Entry 3D6D (X-ray diffraction, 2.40 A resolution); this record covers chains A and B.

== Chain A (and B) ==
Protein: Peroxisome proliferator-activated receptor gamma
Source organism: Homo sapiens
Notes: fragment: ligand binding domain (LBD); chain B of this document is another copy of the same molecule, construct and numbering; everything in this record applies to it too
Reference sequence: P37231 (PPARG_HUMAN); residues 195-476 here correspond to UniProt positions 223-504 (UniProt number = residue number + 28)
Sequence (286 residues; row label = number of the first residue in the row):
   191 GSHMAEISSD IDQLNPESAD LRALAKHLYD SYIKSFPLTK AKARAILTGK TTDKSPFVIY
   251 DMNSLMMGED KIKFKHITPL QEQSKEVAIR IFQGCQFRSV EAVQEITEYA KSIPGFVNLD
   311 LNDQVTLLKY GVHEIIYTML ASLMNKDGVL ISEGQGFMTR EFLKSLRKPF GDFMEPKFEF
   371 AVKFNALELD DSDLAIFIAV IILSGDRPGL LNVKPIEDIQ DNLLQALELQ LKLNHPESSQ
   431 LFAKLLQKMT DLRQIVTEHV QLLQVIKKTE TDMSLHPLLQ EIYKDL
Unresolved in the structure: 191-206
Construct notes: expression tag (191-194)
Small-molecule neighbours: LRG ((2S)-2-(biphenyl-4-yloxy)-3-phenylpropanoic acid): Phe-264, Ile-281, Gly-284, Cys-285, Arg-288, Ser-289, Ile-326, Tyr-327, Leu-330, Leu-340, Ile-341, Ser-342, Met-348, Met-364, Lys-367, His-449
UniProt features mapped onto this chain:
  - motif: Pro-467 to Asp-475 (9aaTAD)
  - binding site (rosiglitazone): Gln-286 to Ser-289, His-323, His-449, Tyr-473
  - cross-link: Lys-224 (Glycyl lysine isopeptide (Lys-Gly) (interchain with G-Cter in ubiquitin))
What the authors report for this chain:
  - binding site for LRG: Arg-288, Ser-342

== Chain A / chain B interface ==
Pairs across the interface (24):
  Asp-396(A) / Lys-438(B)  salt bridge
  Gln-410(A) / Gln-437(B)  hydrogen bond
  Asp-411(A) / Lys-434(B)  salt bridge
  Leu-414(A) / Gln-430(B)  hydrogen bond (backbone-side chain)
  Gln-415(A) / Gln-430(B)
  Glu-418(A) / Glu-418(B)
  Glu-418(A) / Gln-430(B)
  Ser-429(A) / Asp-411(B)  hydrogen bond
  Ser-429(A) / Gln-415(B)  hydrogen bond
  Gln-430(A) / Asp-411(B)
  Gln-430(A) / Leu-414(B)
  Gln-430(A) / Gln-415(B)
  Gln-430(A) / Glu-418(B)  hydrogen bond
  Phe-432(A) / Gln-430(B)
  Phe-432(A) / Ala-433(B)  hydrophobic
  Ala-433(A) / Leu-436(B)  hydrophobic
  Lys-434(A) / Glu-407(B)  salt bridge
  Leu-436(A) / Ala-433(B)  hydrophobic
  Leu-436(A) / Leu-436(B)  hydrophobic
  Gln-437(A) / Gln-410(B)
  Gln-437(A) / Met-439(B)
  Met-439(A) / Thr-440(B)
  Thr-440(A) / Thr-440(B)
  Thr-440(A) / Arg-443(B)
Also at the interface, not in a pair above, chain A (17 interface residues in all): Arg-443, Gln-444
Also at the interface, not in a pair above, chain B (20 interface residues in all): Lys-373, Ser-429, Phe-432, Asp-441, Thr-447

== In short ==
The interface between chain A and chain B involves 17 residues on one side and 20 on the other; the contacts
include 5 hydrogen bonds and 3 salt bridges. Polar contacts include Asp-396(A)/Lys-438(B),
Asp-411(A)/Lys-434(B) and Lys-434(A)/Glu-407(B). Chain A binds compound LRG. The paper reports a binding site
for LRG at Arg-288(A) and Ser-342(A).
Chain A and chain B are both Peroxisome proliferator-activated receptor gamma (Homo sapiens); the structure,
Crystal Structure of the complex between PPARgamma LBD and the LT175(R-enantiomer), was determined by X-ray
diffraction, deposited together with 3CDS and 3B3K.
